Entry 7CS0 (X-ray diffraction, 2.05 A resolution); this record covers chains A and B.

# Chain A (and B)
Protein: Aminoglycoside 2'-N-acetyltransferase
Organism: Mycolicibacterium smegmatis (strain ATCC 700084 / mc(2)155)
Notes: EC 2.3.1.-; chain B of this document is another copy of the same molecule, construct and numbering; everything in this record applies to it too
UniProt: P94968 (AAC2_MYCS2); numbering as in UniProt (aligned over 1-210)
Sequence (210 residues; each row starts with the number of its first residue):
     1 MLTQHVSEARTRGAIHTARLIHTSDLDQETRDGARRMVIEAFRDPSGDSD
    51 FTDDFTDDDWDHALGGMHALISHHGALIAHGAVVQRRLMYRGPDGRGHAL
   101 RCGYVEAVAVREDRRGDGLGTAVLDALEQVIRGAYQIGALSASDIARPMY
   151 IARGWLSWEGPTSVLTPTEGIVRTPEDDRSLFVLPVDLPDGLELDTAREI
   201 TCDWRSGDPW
Not modelled in the structure: 1-15, 44-51 (chain B: 1-16, 45-51)
Bound ions: Ca2+: Asp54, Asp59 (together with paromomycin)
Ligand contacts:
  - coenzyme A (COA): Ala41, Phe42, Val108, Ala109, Val110, Arg114, Arg115, Gly116, Asp117, Gly118, Leu119, Gly120, Thr121, Ala142, Ser143, Ala146, Pro148, Met149, Tyr150, Ala152
  - paromomycin (PAR): Phe42, Asp54, Phe55, Asp59, Val105, Glu106, Ala107, Ser141, Ala142, Ser143, Asp144, Ile145, Glu176, Asp177, Ser180, Asp208, Trp210
UniProt features mapped onto this chain:
  - binding site (substrate): Asp54, Glu106, Ala107, Ser141, Glu176, Asp177
  - binding site (CoA): Val108 to Val110, Arg115 to Gly120
Reported in the primary citation:
  - conformationally variable residues (side-chain flip): Arg179
  - Ca2+ coordination: Asp54, Asp59
  - binding site for paromomycin: Asp177, Asp208, Trp210
  - catalytic residues: Ser143, Tyr150 (proposed by the authors, not directly observed)
  - mutagenesis - Y150A: decreased catalytic activity

# Chain A / chain B interface
Contacting residue pairs (51):
  His22(A) - Met67(B)
  His22(A) - Val130(B)
  His22(A) - Ala134(B)
  Thr23(A) - Gly133(B)
  Thr23(A) - Ala134(B)
  Ser24(A) - Val130(B)
  Ser24(A) - Gly133(B)
  Arg31(A) - Gly133(B)  hydrogen bond (side chain-backbone)
  Asp61(A) - Arg87(B)  salt bridge
  Asp61(A) - Arg101(B)  salt bridge
  His62(A) - Arg87(B)
  Leu64(A) - Gln85(B)  hydrogen bond (backbone-side chain)
  Leu64(A) - Arg101(B)
  Gly65(A) - Gln85(B)
  Gly65(A) - Ala134(B)
  Gly65(A) - Tyr135(B)  hydrogen bond (backbone-side chain)
  Met67(A) - His22(B)
  Val84(A) - Gln85(B)
  Gln85(A) - Leu64(B)  hydrogen bond (side chain-backbone)
  Gln85(A) - Gly65(B)
  Gln85(A) - Val84(B)
  Gln85(A) - Gln85(B)
  Arg87(A) - Asp61(B)  salt bridge
  Arg87(A) - Trp204(B)
  Arg87(A) - Arg205(B)
  Arg91(A) - Thr168(B)
  Ala99(A) - Trp204(B)
  Arg101(A) - Asp61(B)  salt bridge
  Arg101(A) - Leu64(B)
  Gln129(A) - Ser24(B)
  Gln129(A) - Asp25(B)
  Val130(A) - His22(B)
  Val130(A) - Ser24(B)  hydrogen bond (backbone-side chain)
  Gly133(A) - Thr23(B)
  Gly133(A) - Ser24(B)
  Gly133(A) - Arg31(B)  hydrogen bond (backbone-side chain)
  Ala134(A) - Thr23(B)
  Ala134(A) - Ser24(B)
  Tyr135(A) - His22(B)
  Tyr135(A) - Gly65(B)  hydrogen bond (side chain-backbone)
  Leu165(A) - Thr166(B)
  Leu165(A) - Pro167(B)  hydrophobic
  Thr166(A) - Leu165(B)
  Pro167(A) - Leu165(B)  hydrophobic
  Pro167(A) - Ile171(B)
  Thr168(A) - Arg91(B)
  Ile171(A) - Pro167(B)
  Trp204(A) - Arg87(B)
  Trp204(A) - Met89(B)
  Trp204(A) - Ala99(B)
  Arg205(A) - Arg87(B)
Other interface residues (no listed pair), chain A (32 interface residues in all): Gly66, Met89, Gln136, Asp203, Ser206
Other interface residues (no listed pair), chain B (33 interface residues in all): His62, Gly66, Gln129, Gln136, Asp203, Ser206

# In short
32 residues of chain A and 33 residues of chain B are in contact; the contacts include 7 hydrogen bonds and 4
salt bridges. Among the polar pairs are Asp61(A)-Arg87(B), Asp61(A)-Arg101(B) and Arg31(A)-Gly133(B). Ligands
of chain A: paromomycin and coenzyme A. From the paper: catalytic residues Ser143(A) and Tyr150(A); Y150A of
chain A reduces catalytic activity.
Chain A and chain B are both Aminoglycoside 2'-N-acetyltransferase (Mycolicibacterium smegmatis (strain ATCC
700084 / mc(2)155)); the structure, Aminoglycoside 2'-N-acetyltransferase from Mycolicibacterium
smegmatis-Complex with Coenzyme A and Paromomycin, was determined by X-ray diffraction together with 7CRM,
7CS1, 7CSI and 7CSJ from the same study.
